5CKA - chain A; structure by X-ray diffraction, 1.70 A resolution.

Chain A:
Name: Beta-2-microglobulin
Source organism: Homo sapiens
Notes: fragment: resideus 21-119
Reference sequence: P61769 (B2MG_HUMAN); residues 1-99 here correspond to UniProt positions 21-119 (UniProt number = residue number + 20)
Chain sequence (100 residues; row label = number of the first residue in the row; numbering starts at 0):
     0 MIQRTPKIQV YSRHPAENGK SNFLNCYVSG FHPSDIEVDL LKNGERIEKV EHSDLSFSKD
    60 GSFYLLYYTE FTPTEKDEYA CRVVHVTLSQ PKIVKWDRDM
Sequence notes: initiating methionine (0); engineered mutation Gly60 (Trp80 in P61769), Val83 (Asn103 in P61769)
Disulfides: Cys25-Cys80
Swiss-Prot annotation at these positions:
  - modified residue: Gln2 (Pyrrolidone carboxylic acid)
  - glycosylation: Ile1 (N-linked (Glc) (glycation) isoleucine), Lys19 (N-linked (Glc) (glycation) lysine), Lys41 (N-linked (Glc) (glycation) lysine), Lys48 (N-linked (Glc) (glycation) lysine), Lys58 (N-linked (Glc) (glycation) lysine), Lys91 (N-linked (Glc) (glycation) lysine), Lys94 (N-linked (Glc) (glycation) lysine)
Reported in the primary citation:
  - mutagenesis - W60G/N83V, W60G/Y63W: unchanged stability

In short:
The paper reports that W60G/N83V and W60G/Y63W leave stability unchanged.
Chain A is Beta-2-microglobulin (Homo sapiens); the structure, Human beta-2 microglobulin double mutant
W60G-N83V, was determined by X-ray diffraction together with 5CFH and 5CKG from the same study.
